Entry 5E29 (X-ray diffraction, 1.85 A resolution); this record covers chains A and C of the 4 polymer chains in the assembly.

== Chain A (and C) ==
Molecule: Hemoglobin subunit alpha
Source organism: Homo sapiens
Notes: chain C of this document is another copy of the same molecule, construct and numbering; everything in this record applies to it too
Reference sequence: P69905 (HBA_HUMAN); residues 1-141 here correspond to UniProt positions 2-142 (UniProt number = residue number + 1)
Chain sequence (141 residues; numbered 1 to 141; the number before each row is that of its first residue):
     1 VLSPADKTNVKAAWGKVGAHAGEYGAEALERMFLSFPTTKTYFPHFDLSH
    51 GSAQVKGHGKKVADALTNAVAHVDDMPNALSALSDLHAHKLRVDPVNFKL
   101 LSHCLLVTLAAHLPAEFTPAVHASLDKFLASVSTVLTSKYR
Residues lining bound ligands:
  - 5JN / RQ3: F36, K99, L100, H103, D126, A130, S131, T134
  - heme / nitric oxide: L29, M32, T39, Y42, F43, H45, F46, H58, K61, V62, A65, L66, L83, L86, H87, L91, V93, N97, F98, L101, L105, V132, L136
  - RQ3 (2-{4-[(3,5-dimethylanilino)-carbonyl-methyl]-phenoxy}-2-methylpropionic acid): P95, T137, Y140, R141
UniProt features mapped onto this chain:
  - binding site (O2): H58
  - binding site (heme b): H87
  - site: T8, N9 (Microbial infection: Cleavage), K11 (Not glycated), A13, W14 (Microbial infection: Cleavage), Y24, G25 (Microbial infection: Cleavage), L29, E30 (Microbial infection: Cleavage), H45, F46 (Microbial infection: Cleavage), D47, L48 (Microbial infection: Cleavage), S52, A53 (Microbial infection: Cleavage), V55, K56 (Microbial infection: Cleavage), K56 (Not glycated), G59, K60 (Microbial infection: Cleavage), K60 (Not glycated), K90 (Not glycated), L91, R92 (Microbial infection: Cleavage), K99 (Not glycated), L106, V107 (Microbial infection: Cleavage), T108, L109 (Microbial infection: Cleavage), V121, H122 (Microbial infection: Cleavage), S133, T134 (Microbial infection: Cleavage)
  - modified residue: S3 (Phosphoserine), K7 (N6-succinyllysine), T8 (Phosphothreonine), K11 (N6-succinyllysine), K16 (N6-acetyllysine), Y24 (Phosphotyrosine), S35 (Phosphoserine), K40 (N6-succinyllysine), S49 (Phosphoserine), S102 (Phosphoserine), T108 (Phosphothreonine), S124 (Phosphoserine), S131 (Phosphoserine), T134 (Phosphothreonine), T137 (Phosphothreonine), S138 (Phosphoserine)
  - glycosylation (N-linked (Glc) (glycation) lysine): K7, K16, K40, K61
From the paper describing this entry:
  - binding site for RQ3: F36, P95, K99, L100, H103, T137, Y140, R141
  - binding site for the ligand 5JN: S131, T134, R141
  - contacts within the chain: H87-Y140 (water-mediated contact)
  - binding site for nitric oxide: H58
  - conformationally variable residues (side-chain flip): H45
  - binding site for nitrate ion: H45

== Chain A / chain C interface ==
Pairs across the interface (4):
  D126(A) - R141(C)  salt bridge
  K127(A) - R141(C)  hydrogen bond (side chain-backbone)
  R141(A) - D126(C)  salt bridge
  R141(A) - K127(C)  hydrogen bond (backbone-side chain)
Also at the interface, not in a pair above, chain A (5 interface residues in all): V1, A130
Also at the interface, not in a pair above, chain C (6 interface residues in all): V1, A130, S138

== In short ==
5 residues of chain A face 6 of chain C across their interface, with 2 hydrogen bonds and 2 salt bridges.
Among the polar pairs are D126(A)-R141(C) and K127(A)-R141(C). The paper reports a binding site for RQ3 at
F36(A), P95(A) and K99(A) among others; a binding site for the ligand 5JN at S131(A), T134(A) and R141(A).
Both chains are Hemoglobin subunit alpha (Homo sapiens). Entry 5E29 (Crystal Structure of Deoxygenated
Hemoglobin in Complex with an Allosteric Effector and Nitric Oxide) was determined by X-ray diffraction.
